Entry 1ZZD (X-ray diffraction, 2.60 A resolution); this record covers chains A and B.

Chain A:
Protein: Ribonucleoside-diphosphate reductase large chain 1
Source organism: Saccharomyces cerevisiae
Notes: EC 1.17.4.1
UniProtKB: P21524 (RIR1_YEAST); numbering as in UniProt (aligned over 1-888)
Chain sequence (888 residues; numbered 1 to 888; the number before each row is that of its first residue):
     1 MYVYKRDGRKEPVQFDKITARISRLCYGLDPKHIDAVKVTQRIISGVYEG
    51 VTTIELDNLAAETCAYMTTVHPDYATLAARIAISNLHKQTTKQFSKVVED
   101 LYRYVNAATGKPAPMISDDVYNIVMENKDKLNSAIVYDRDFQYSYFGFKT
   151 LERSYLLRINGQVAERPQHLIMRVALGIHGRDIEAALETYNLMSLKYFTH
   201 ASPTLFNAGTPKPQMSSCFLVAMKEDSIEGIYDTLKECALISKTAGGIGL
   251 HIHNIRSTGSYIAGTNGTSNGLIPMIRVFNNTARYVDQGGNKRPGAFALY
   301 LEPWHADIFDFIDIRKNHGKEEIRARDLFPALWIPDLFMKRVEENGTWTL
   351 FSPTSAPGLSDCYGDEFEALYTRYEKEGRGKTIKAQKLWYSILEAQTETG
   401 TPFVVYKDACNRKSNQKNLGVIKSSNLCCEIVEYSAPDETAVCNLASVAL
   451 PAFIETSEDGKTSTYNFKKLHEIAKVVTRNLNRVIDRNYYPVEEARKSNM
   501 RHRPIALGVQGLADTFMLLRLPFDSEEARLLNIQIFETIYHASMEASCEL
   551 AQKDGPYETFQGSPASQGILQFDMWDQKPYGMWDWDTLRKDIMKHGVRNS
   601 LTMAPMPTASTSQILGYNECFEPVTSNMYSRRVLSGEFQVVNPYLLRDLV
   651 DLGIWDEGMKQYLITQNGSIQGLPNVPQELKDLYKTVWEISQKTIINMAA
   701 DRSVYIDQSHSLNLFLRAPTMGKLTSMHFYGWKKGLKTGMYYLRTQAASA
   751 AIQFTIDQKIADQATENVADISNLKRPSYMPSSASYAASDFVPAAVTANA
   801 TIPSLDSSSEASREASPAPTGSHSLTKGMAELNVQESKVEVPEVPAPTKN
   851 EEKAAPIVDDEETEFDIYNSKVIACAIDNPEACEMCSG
Not modelled in the structure: 1-90, 287-295, 631-637, 747-888
Disulfide bonds: Cys218-Cys443
Reported in the primary citation:
  - catalytic residues: Asn426, Glu430 (citing earlier work)
  - catalytic residues: Cys218, Cys428, Cys443
  - contacts within the chain: Cys218-Cys443

Chain B:
Protein: Ribonucleoside-diphosphate reductase small chain 2
Notes: EC 1.17.4.1
UniProtKB: P49723 (RIR4_YEAST); residues -1 to 7 here correspond to UniProt positions 337-345 (UniProt number = residue number + 338)
Chain sequence (9 residues; numbered -1 to 7; the number before each row is that of its first residue; numbers below 1 keep their minus sign (Lys-1 is residue -1)):
    -1 KEINFDDDF
Not modelled in the structure: -1 to 1

Chain A / chain B interface:
Residue-residue contacts (14; chain A residue first):
  Ser691(A) - Phe7(B)  hydrogen bond (side chain-backbone)
  Gln692(A) - Phe7(B)  hydrogen bond (backbone-backbone)
  Lys693(A) - Phe7(B)
  Gly722(A) - Asn2(B)
  Gly722(A) - Phe3(B)
  Gly722(A) - Asp4(B)  hydrogen bond (backbone-backbone)
  Lys723(A) - Asp4(B)
  Lys723(A) - Asp6(B)
  Ser726(A) - Phe3(B)
  Ser726(A) - Asp4(B)  hydrogen bond (side chain-backbone)
  Ser726(A) - Asp5(B)  hydrogen bond
  Ser726(A) - Phe7(B)
  Met727(A) - Phe7(B)  hydrophobic
  Tyr730(A) - Phe7(B)  hydrophobic
Other interface residues (no listed pair), chain A (14 interface residues in all): Glu343, Ile696, Leu716, Met721, Thr725, Phe729

In short:
14 residues of chain A face 6 of chain B across their interface; the contacts include 5 hydrogen bonds. Polar
pairs include Ser691(A)-Phe7(B), Ser726(A)-Asp4(B) and Ser726(A)-Asp5(B). From the paper: catalytic residues
Asn426(A), Glu430(A) and Cys218(A) among others; contacts within the chain involving Cys443(A) and Cys218(A).
Here chain A is Ribonucleoside-diphosphate reductase large chain 1 (Saccharomyces cerevisiae) and chain B is
Ribonucleoside-diphosphate reductase small chain 2. Entry 1ZZD (Structures of Yeast Ribonucleotide Reductase
I) was determined by X-ray diffraction together with 2CVY from the same study.
